Entry 7P6R (X-ray diffraction, 1.90 A resolution); this record covers chain A.

# Chain A
Molecule: Isoform Alpha of Pancreatic secretory granule membrane major glycoprotein GP2
Source organism: Homo sapiens
UniProt: P55259 (GP2_HUMAN), isoform P55259-3; residue numbers follow UniProt; this construct covers 29-181
Sequence (161 residues; row label = number of the first residue in the row):
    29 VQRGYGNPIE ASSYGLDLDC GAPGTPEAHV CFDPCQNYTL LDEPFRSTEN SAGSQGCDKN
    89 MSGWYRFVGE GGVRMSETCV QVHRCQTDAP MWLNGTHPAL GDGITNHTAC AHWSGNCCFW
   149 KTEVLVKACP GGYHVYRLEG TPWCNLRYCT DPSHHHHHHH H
Disordered / not traced: 29-40, 50-57, 182-189
Construct notes: expression tag (182-189)
Disulfide bonds: C48-C59, C63-C157, C85-C172, C107-C145, C113-C177, C138-C146
Covalent attachments: N-acetylglucosamine (NAG) linked to N65, N122, N134
Swiss-Prot annotation at these positions:
  - region: S41 to F60 (Beta hairpin), D61 to G81 (D10C)
  - glycosylation (N-linked (GlcNAc...) asparagine): N65 (high mannose), N88, N122, N134
  - mutagenesis: N65 (N65A: Impaired interaction with fimH)
Reported in the primary citation:
  - binding site for N-acetylglucosamine: N65, N122, N134
  - post-translational modification sites: N65, N122, N134
  - mutagenesis - N65A: decreased binding to FimHL

# Summary
Covalently linked N-acetylglucosamine: at N65, N122 and N134. Curated annotation (UniProt) lists one
mutagenesis site. From the paper: a binding site for N-acetylglucosamine at N65, N122 and N134; N65A reduces
binding to FimHL.
Chain A is Isoform Alpha of Pancreatic secretory granule membrane major glycoprotein GP2 (Homo sapiens); the
structure, Crystal structure of the FimH-binding decoy module of human glycoprotein 2 (GP2) (crystal form I),
was determined by X-ray diffraction (same publication as 7P6S, 7P6T, 7PFP and 7Q3N).
